PDB entry 1DYH | X-ray diffraction, 1.90 A resolution | chains A and B

[Chain A (and B)]
Molecule: Dihydrofolate reductase
Source organism: Escherichia coli
Notes: EC 1.5.1.3; chain B of this document is another copy of the same molecule, construct and numbering; everything in this record applies to it too
UniProt: P0ABQ4 (DYR_ECOLI); residues 1-159 here = UniProt positions 1-159
Chain sequence (159 residues; row label = number of the first residue in the row):
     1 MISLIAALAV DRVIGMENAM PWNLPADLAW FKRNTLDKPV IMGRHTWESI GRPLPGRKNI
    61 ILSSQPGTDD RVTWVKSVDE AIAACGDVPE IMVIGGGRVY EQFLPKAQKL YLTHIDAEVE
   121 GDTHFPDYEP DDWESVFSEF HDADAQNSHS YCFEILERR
Construct notes: conflict Asp-37 (Asn in P0ABQ4)
Ligand contacts: 5-deazafolic acid (DZF): Ile-5, Ala-6, Ala-7, Asp-27, Leu-28, Ala-29, Trp-30, Phe-31, Lys-32, Thr-46, Ile-50, Arg-52, Leu-54, Pro-55, Arg-57, Ile-94, Tyr-100, Thr-113
Swiss-Prot annotation at these positions:
  - binding site (substrate): Ile-5, Asp-27, Arg-52, Arg-57, Thr-113
  - binding site (NADP(+)): Ala-7, Val-13 to Ala-19, His-45, Thr-46, Ser-63, Ser-64, Lys-76, Gly-95 to Gln-102
  - natural variant: Leu-28 (L28R: In strain: B[RT500] isozyme 2), Trp-30 (W30G: In strain: 1810), Glu-154 (E154K: In strain: B[MB1428]; E154Q: In strain: 1810)
  - mutagenesis: Met-16 (M16F/S: Increases catalytic rate about 2-fold; M16N: Increases catalytic rate about 2-fold. Increases catalytic rate about 7-fold; when associated with L-20; Y-42; F-92; A-85 and S-152), Met-20 (M20I/V: Increases catalytic rate 2-fold; M20L: Increases catalytic rate 2.5-fold. Increases catalytic rate about 7-fold; when associated with N-16; Y-42; F-92; A-85 and S-152), Met-42 (M42V: Increases catalytic rate almost 2-fold; M42Y: Increases catalytic rate almost 2-fold. Increases catalytic rate about 7-fold; when associated with N-16; L-20; A-85; F-92 and S-152), Cys-85 (C85A: Decreases catalytic rate by one third. Increases catalytic rate about 7-fold; when associated with N-16; L-20; Y-42; F-92 and S-152), Met-92 (M92F: No effect. Increases catalytic rate about 7-fold; when associated with N-16; L-20; Y-42; A-85 and S-152; M92L: No effect), Cys-152 (C152S: Increases catalytic rate 1.5-fold. Increases catalytic rate about 7-fold; when associated with N-16; L-20; Y-42; A-85 and F-92)

[Interface between chain A and chain B]
Pairs across the interface - 34 pairs, chain A then chain B:
  Glu-17(A) / Ala-145(B)
  Asn-18(A) / Ala-143(B)
  Asn-18(A) / Asp-144(B)
  Asn-18(A) / Ala-145(B)
  Ala-19(A) / Asp-144(B)  hydrogen bond (backbone-backbone)
  Ala-19(A) / Ala-145(B)
  Ala-19(A) / Gln-146(B)
  Ala-19(A) / Asn-147(B)
  Ala-19(A) / Ser-148(B)
  Met-20(A) / Ser-148(B)
  Pro-21(A) / Pro-21(B)
  Pro-21(A) / Ser-148(B)
  Pro-21(A) / His-149(B)
  Trp-22(A) / Pro-21(B)
  Trp-22(A) / Trp-22(B)
  Trp-22(A) / Asn-23(B)
  Asn-23(A) / Met-20(B)
  Asn-23(A) / Trp-22(B)
  Glu-48(A) / Ala-145(B)
  Ser-49(A) / Ala-145(B)  hydrogen bond (side chain-backbone)
  Ser-49(A) / Gln-146(B)
  Ile-50(A) / Gln-146(B)
  Ala-143(A) / Asn-18(B)
  Asp-144(A) / Asn-18(B)
  Asp-144(A) / Ala-19(B)  hydrogen bond (backbone-backbone)
  Ala-145(A) / Ala-19(B)
  Gln-146(A) / Ala-19(B)
  Gln-146(A) / Ser-49(B)  hydrogen bond (side chain-backbone)
  Asn-147(A) / Asn-18(B)
  Asn-147(A) / Ala-19(B)
  Ser-148(A) / Ala-19(B)
  Ser-148(A) / Met-20(B)
  Ser-148(A) / Pro-21(B)
  His-149(A) / Pro-21(B)
Interface residues without a listed pair, chain A (18 interface residues in all): Gly-51

[In short]
Chain A and chain B form an interface of 18 and 14 residues respectively; the contacts include 4 hydrogen
bonds. Polar contacts include Ser-49(A)/Ala-145(B), Gln-146(A)/Ser-49(B) and Ala-19(A)/Asp-144(B). Chain A
binds 5-deazafolic acid.
Chain A and chain B are both Dihydrofolate reductase (Escherichia coli); the structure, Isomorphous crystal
structures of escherichia coli dihydrofolate reductase complexed with folate, 5-deazafolate and
5,10-dideazatetrahydrofolate: mechanistic implications, was determined by X-ray diffraction together with
1DYI, 1DYJ and 1DRH from the same study.
